PDB entry 7E8D | electron microscopy, 2.80 A resolution | chains G and J of the 11 polymer chains in the assembly

# Chain G
Name: Histone H2A type 1
From: Homo sapiens
UniProt: P0C0S8 (H2A1_HUMAN); residues 1-129 here correspond to UniProt positions 2-130 (UniProt number = residue number + 1)
Chain sequence (129 residues; numbered 1 to 129; the number before each row is that of its first residue):
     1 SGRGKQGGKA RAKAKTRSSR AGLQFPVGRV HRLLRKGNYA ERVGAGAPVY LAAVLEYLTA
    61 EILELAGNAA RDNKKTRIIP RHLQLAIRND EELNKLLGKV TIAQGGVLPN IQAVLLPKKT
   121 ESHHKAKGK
Disordered / not traced: 1-10, 120-129
Curated features (UniProtKB/Swiss-Prot):
  - modified residue: Ser1 (N-acetylserine), Arg3 (Citrulline), Lys5 (N6-(2-hydroxyisobutyryl)lysine), Lys9 (N6-(2-hydroxyisobutyryl)lysine), Lys13 (N6-(beta-hydroxybutyryl)lysine), Lys36 (N6-(2-hydroxyisobutyryl)lysine), Lys74 (N6-(2-hydroxyisobutyryl)lysine), Lys75 (N6-(2-hydroxyisobutyryl)lysine), Lys95 (N6-(2-hydroxyisobutyryl)lysine), Lys99 (N6-glutaryllysine), Gln104 (N5-methylglutamine), Lys118 (N6-(2-hydroxyisobutyryl)lysine), Lys119 (N6-crotonyllysine), Thr120 (Phosphothreonine), Lys125 (N6-crotonyllysine)
  - cross-link (Glycyl lysine isopeptide (Lys-Gly)): Lys13 (interchain with G-Cter in ubiquitin), Lys15 (interchain with G-Cter in ubiquitin), Lys119 (interchain with G-Cter in ubiquitin)

# Chain J
Molecule: 185-nt DNA strand
From: synthetic construct
Sequence (185 nucleotides; row label = number of the first residue in the row; numbers below 1 keep their minus sign (DG-18 is residue -18)):
   -18 GTCGCTGTTC AATACATGCA CAGGATGTAT ATATCTGACA CGTGCCTGGA GACTAGGGAG
    42 TAATCCCCTT GGCGGTTAAA ACGCGGGGGA CAGCGCGTAC GTGCGTTTAA GCGGTGCTAG
   102 AGCTGTCTAC GACCAATTGA GCGGCCTCGG CACCGGGATT CTCCAGGGCG GCCGCGTATA
   162 GGGTC
Disordered / not traced: -18 to -6

# How chain G and chain J interact
Residue-residue contacts (18):
  Arg11(G) - DA117(J)  base contact
  Arg11(G) - DT118(J)  hydrogen bond to the sugar
  Lys13(G) - DG120(J)  salt bridge to the phosphate
  Thr16(G) - DA121(J)  sugar contact
  Arg29(G) - DG122(J)  sugar contact
  Arg29(G) - DC123(J)  salt bridge to the phosphate
  Arg42(G) - DG112(J)  hydrogen bond to the sugar
  Arg42(G) - DA113(J)  phosphate contact
  Val43(G) - DG112(J)  sugar contact
  Val43(G) - DA113(J)  hydrogen bond to the phosphate
  Gly44(G) - DG112(J)  phosphate contact
  Ala45(G) - DG112(J)  hydrogen bond to the phosphate
  Lys75(G) - DC132(J)  phosphate contact
  Lys75(G) - DA133(J)  salt bridge to the phosphate
  Thr76(G) - DG131(J)  sugar contact
  Thr76(G) - DC132(J)  hydrogen bond to the phosphate
  Arg77(G) - DG131(J)  hydrogen bond to the sugar
  Arg77(G) - DC132(J)  hydrogen bond to the phosphate
Interface residues without a listed pair, chain G (14 interface residues in all): Ala14, His31, Glu41
Interface residues without a listed pair, chain J (12 interface residues in all): DT119

# Overview
Chain G and chain J form an interface of 14 and 12 residues respectively; the contacts include 7 hydrogen
bonds and 3 salt bridges. Polar contacts include Arg11(G)-DT118(J), Arg42(G)-DG112(J) and Arg77(G)-DG131(J).
Here chain G is Histone H2A type 1 (Homo sapiens) and chain J is a 185-nt DNA strand (synthetic construct).
Entry 7E8D (NSD2 E1099K mutant bound to nucleosome) was determined by electron microscopy.
